3MO5 - chain A; structure by X-ray diffraction, 2.14 A resolution.

== Chain A ==
Protein: Histone-lysine N-methyltransferase, H3 lysine-9 specific 5
Source organism: Homo sapiens
Notes: EC 2.1.1.43; fragment: C-terminal SET domain
Reference sequence: Q9H9B1 (EHMT1_HUMAN); residues 951-1235 here = UniProt positions 951-1235
Amino-acid sequence (285 residues; numbered 951 to 1235; the number before each row is that of its first residue):
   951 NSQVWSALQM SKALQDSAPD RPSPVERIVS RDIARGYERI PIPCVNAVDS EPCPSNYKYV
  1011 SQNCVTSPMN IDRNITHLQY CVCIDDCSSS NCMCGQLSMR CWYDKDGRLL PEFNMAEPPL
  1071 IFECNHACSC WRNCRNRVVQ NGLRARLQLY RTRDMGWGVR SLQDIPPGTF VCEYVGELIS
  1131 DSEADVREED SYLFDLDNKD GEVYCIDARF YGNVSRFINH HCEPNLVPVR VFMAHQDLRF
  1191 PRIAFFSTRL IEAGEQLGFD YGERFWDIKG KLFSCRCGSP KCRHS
Disordered / not traced: 951-977, 1148-1150
Swiss-Prot annotation at these positions:
  - modified residue: Ser1048 (Phosphoserine)
Ion coordination: Zn2+ site 1: Cys1031, Cys1044, Cys1074, Cys1078; Zn2+ site 2: Cys1031, Cys1033, Cys1037, Cys1042; Zn2+ site 3: Cys1037, Cys1074, Cys1080, Cys1084; Zn2+ site 4: Cys1172, Cys1225, Cys1227, Cys1232
Ligand contacts: E72 (7-[(5-aminopentyl)oxy]-N~4~-[1-(5-aminopentyl)piperidin-4-yl]-N~2~-[3-(dimethylamino)propyl]-6-methoxyquinazoline-2,4-diamine): Tyr1124, Asp1131, Ala1134, Asp1135, Val1136, Arg1137, Glu1138, Asp1140, Ser1141, Tyr1142, Leu1143, Phe1144, Asp1145, Cys1155, Phe1209, Tyr1211, Arg1214, Phe1215, Ile1218, Lys1219
From the paper describing this entry:
  - binding site for E72: Asp1131, Asp1135, Val1136, Arg1137, Asp1140, Ser1141, Phe1144, Asp1145, Phe1209, Tyr1211

== Summary ==
Ligands of chain A: compound E72. Cys1031, Cys1044, Cys1074 and Cys1078 coordinate Zn2+ site 1. Cys1037,
Cys1074, Cys1080 and Cys1084 form the Zn2+ site 3. From the paper: a binding site for E72 at Asp1131, Asp1135
and Val1136 among others.
Chain A is Histone-lysine N-methyltransferase, H3 lysine-9 specific 5 (Homo sapiens); the structure, Human
G9a-like (GLP, also known as EHMT1) in complex with inhibitor E72, was determined by X-ray diffraction (same
publication as 3MO0 and 3MO2).
